PDB entry 4N5E | X-ray diffraction, 3.06 A resolution | chains A and B of the 4 polymer chains in the assembly

Chain A:
Molecule: H-2 class I histocompatibility antigen, L-D alpha chain
Source organism: Mus musculus
UniProtKB: P01897 (HA1L_MOUSE); residues 1-179 here correspond to UniProt positions 25-203 (UniProt number = residue number + 24)
Chain sequence (180 residues; row label = number of the first residue in the row; numbering starts at 0):
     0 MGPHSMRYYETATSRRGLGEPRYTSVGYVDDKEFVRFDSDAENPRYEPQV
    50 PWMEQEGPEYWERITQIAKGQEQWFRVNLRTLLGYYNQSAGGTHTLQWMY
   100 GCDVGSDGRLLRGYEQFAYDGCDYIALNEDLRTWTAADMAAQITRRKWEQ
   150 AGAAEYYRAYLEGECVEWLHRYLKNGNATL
Unresolved in the structure: 0-1, 176-179
Disulfide bonds: Cys101-Cys164
Construct notes: initiating methionine (0); engineered mutation Tyr8 (Phe32 in P01897), Thr12 (Val36 in P01897), Arg15 (Pro39 in P01897), Thr23 (Ile47 in P01897), Asp30 (Asn54 in P01897), Val49 (Ala73 in P01897), Arg131 (Lys155 in P01897)
Swiss-Prot annotation at these positions:
  - glycosylation (N-linked (GlcNAc...) asparagine): Asn86, Asn176

Chain B:
Molecule: pCPA12
Chain sequence (9 residues; row label = number of the first residue in the row):
     1 VPYMAEFGM

Chain A / chain B interface:
Pairs across the interface (48):
  Met5(A) with Val1(B)
  Tyr7(A) with Val1(B), hydrogen bond (side chain-backbone); Pro2(B)
  Tyr45(A) with Pro2(B)
  Tyr59(A) with Val1(B), hydrophobic
  Arg62(A) with Val1(B)
  Ile63(A) with Val1(B), hydrophobic; Pro2(B)
  Ile66(A) with Pro2(B); Tyr3(B); Met4(B), hydrophobic
  Gln70(A) with Tyr3(B); Met4(B); Ala5(B), hydrogen bond (side chain-backbone)
  Trp73(A) with Ala5(B); Glu6(B); Phe7(B), hydrogen bond (side chain-backbone)
  Asn77(A) with Gly8(B); Met9(B), hydrogen bond (side chain-backbone)
  Thr80(A) with Met9(B)
  Leu81(A) with Met9(B), hydrophobic
  Tyr84(A) with Met9(B), hydrogen bond (side chain-backbone)
  Trp97(A) with Tyr3(B), hydrophobic; Met4(B); Ala5(B)
  Tyr99(A) with Pro2(B); Tyr3(B), hydrogen bond (side chain-backbone)
  Phe116(A) with Met9(B), hydrophobic
  Tyr123(A) with Met9(B), hydrophobic
  Thr143(A) with Met9(B), hydrogen bond (side chain-backbone)
  Lys146(A) with Gly8(B); Met9(B), hydrogen bond (side chain-backbone)
  Trp147(A) with Phe7(B); Gly8(B), hydrogen bond (side chain-backbone)
  Ala150(A) with Phe7(B), hydrophobic
  Ala152(A) with Phe7(B), hydrophobic
  Tyr155(A) with Tyr3(B), hydrogen bond (backbone-side chain); Met4(B), hydrogen bond (side chain-backbone); Ala5(B); Glu6(B); Phe7(B), hydrophobic
  Tyr156(A) with Tyr3(B), hydrophobic; Ala5(B), hydrogen bond (side chain-backbone)
  Tyr159(A) with Val1(B), hydrogen bond (side chain-backbone); Tyr3(B), hydrophobic
  Glu163(A) with Val1(B)
  Trp167(A) with Val1(B)
  Tyr171(A) with Val1(B), hydrogen bond (side chain-backbone)
Other interface residues (no listed pair), chain A (34 interface residues in all): Glu9, Gly69, Leu95, Ile124, Gly151, Ala158

Overview:
34 residues of chain A face 9 of chain B across their interface; the contacts include 14 hydrogen bonds. Polar
pairs include Tyr7(A)-Val1(B), Gln70(A)-Ala5(B) and Trp73(A)-Phe7(B).
Chain A is H-2 class I histocompatibility antigen, L-D alpha chain (Mus musculus) and chain B is pCPA12; the
structure, 42F3 TCR pCPA12/H-2Ld complex, was determined by X-ray diffraction (same publication as 4MVB, 4MXQ,
4N0C and 4MS8).
